PDB entry 6V92 | electron microscopy, 20.00 A resolution (very low resolution: no residue pairs are listed; an interface is given only as per-side residue counts) | chains i and c of the 35 polymer chains in the assembly

[Chain i]
Molecule: 146-nt DNA strand
Sequence (146 nucleotides; row label = number of the first residue in the row):
     1 ATCAATATCCACCTGCAGATTCTACCAAAAGTGTATTTGGAAACTGCTCC
    51 ATCAAAAGGCATGTTCAGCTGAATTCAGCTGAACATGCCTTTTGATGGAG
   101 CAGTTTCCAAATACACTTTTGGTAGAATCTGCAGGTGGATATTGAT

[Chain c]
Molecule: Histone H2A type 1-B/E
From: Homo sapiens
Reference sequence: P04908 (H2A1B_HUMAN); residues 0-129 here correspond to UniProt positions 1-130 (UniProt number = residue number + 1)
Amino-acid sequence (130 residues; each row starts with the number of its first residue; numbering starts at 0):
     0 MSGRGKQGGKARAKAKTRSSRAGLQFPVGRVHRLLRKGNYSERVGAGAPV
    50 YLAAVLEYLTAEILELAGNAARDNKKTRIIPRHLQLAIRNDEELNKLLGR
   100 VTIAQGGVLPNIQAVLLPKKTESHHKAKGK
Disordered / not traced: 0-10, 119-129
UniProt features mapped onto this chain:
  - modified residue: Ser-1 (N-acetylserine), Arg-3 (Citrulline), Lys-5 (N6-(2-hydroxyisobutyryl)lysine), Lys-9 (N6-(2-hydroxyisobutyryl)lysine), Lys-13 (N6-(beta-hydroxybutyryl)lysine), Lys-36 (N6-(2-hydroxyisobutyryl)lysine), Lys-74 (N6-(2-hydroxyisobutyryl)lysine), Lys-75 (N6-(2-hydroxyisobutyryl)lysine), Lys-95 (N6-(2-hydroxyisobutyryl)lysine), Gln-104 (N5-methylglutamine), Lys-118 (N6-(2-hydroxyisobutyryl)lysine), Lys-119 (N6-crotonyllysine), Thr-120 (Phosphothreonine), Lys-125 (N6-crotonyllysine)
  - cross-link (Glycyl lysine isopeptide (Lys-Gly)): Lys-13 (interchain with G-Cter in ubiquitin), Lys-15 (interchain with G-Cter in ubiquitin), Lys-119 (interchain with G-Cter in ubiquitin)

[How chain i and chain c interact]
At this resolution (20 A) residue pairs are not listed: 8 residues of chain i and 14 of chain c lie at the interface.

[In short]
8 residues of chain i face 14 of chain c across their interface.
Chain i is a 146-nt DNA strand and chain c is Histone H2A type 1-B/E (Homo sapiens); the structure, RSC-NCP,
was determined by electron microscopy, deposited together with 6V8O.
